Entry 9GUW (electron microscopy, 3.10 A resolution); this record covers chains A and N of the 30 polymer chains in the assembly.

== Chain A ==
Molecule: 16S ribosomal RNA
Organism: Escherichia coli K-12
Sequence (1541 nucleotides; row label = number of the first residue in the row):
     1 AAAUUGAAGA GUUUGAUCAU GGCUCAGAUU GAACGCUGGC GGCAGGCCUA ACACAUGCAA
    61 GUCGAACGGU AACAGGAAGA AGCUUGCUUC UUUGCUGACG AGUGGCGGAC GGGUGAGUAA
   121 UGUCUGGGAA ACUGCCUGAU GGAGGGGGAU AACUACUGGA AACGGUAGCU AAUACCGCAU
   181 AACGUCGCAA GACCAAAGAG GGGUACCUUC GGGCCUCUUG CCAUCGGAUG UGCCCAGAUG
   241 GGAUUAGCUA GUAGGUGGGG UAACGGCUCA CCUAGGCGAC GAUCCCUAGC UGGUCUGAGA
   301 GGAUGACCAG CCACACUGGA ACUGAGACAC GGUCCAGACU CCUACGGGAG GCAGCAGUGG
   361 GGAAUAUUGC ACAAUGGGCG CAAGCCUGAU GCAGCCAUGC CGCGUGUAUG AAGAAGGCCU
   421 UCGGGUUGUA AAGUACUUUC AGCGGGGAGG AAGGGAGUAA AGUUAAUACC UUUGCUCAUU
   481 GACGUUACCC GCAGAAGAAG CACCGGCUAA CUCCGUGCCA GCAGCCXCGG UAAUACGGAG
   541 GGUGCAAGCG UUAAUCGGAA UUACUGGGCG UAAAGCGCAC GCAGGCGGUU UGUUAAGUCA
   601 GAUGUGAAAU CCCCGGGCUC AACCUGGGAA CUGCAUCUGA UACUGGCAAG CUUGAGUCUC
   661 GUAGAGGGGG GUAGAAUUCC AGGUGUAGCG GUGAAAUGCG UAGAGAUCUG GAGGAAUACC
   721 GGUGGCGAAG GCGGCCCCCU GGACGAAGAC UGACGCUCAG GUGCGAAAGC GUGGGGAGCA
   781 AACAGGAUUA GAUACCCUGG UAGUCCACGC CGUAAACGAU GUCGACUUGG AGGUUGUGCC
   841 CUUGAGGCGU GGCUUCCGGA GCUAACGCGU UAAGUCGACC GCCUGGGGAG UACGGCCGCA
   901 AGGUUAAAAC UCAAAUGAAU UGACGGGGGC CCGCACAAGC GGUGGAGCAU GUGGUUUAAU
   961 UCGAUGXAAC GCGAAGAACC UUACCUGGUC UUGACAUCCA CGGAAGUUUU CAGAGAUGAG
  1021 AAUGUGCCUU CGGGAACCGU GAGACAGGUG CUGCAUGGCU GUCGUCAGCU CGUGUUGUGA
  1081 AAUGUUGGGU UAAGUCCCGC AACGAGCGCA ACCCUUAUCC UUUGUUGCCA GCGGUCCGGC
  1141 CGGGAACUCA AAGGAGACUG CCAGUGAUAA ACUGGAGGAA GGUGGGGAUG ACGUCAAGUC
  1201 AUCAUGGCCC UUACGACCAG GGCUACACAC GUGCUACAAU GGCGCAUACA AAGAGAAGCG
  1261 ACCUCGCGAG AGCAAGCGGA CCUCAUAAAG UGCGUCGUAG UCCGGAUUGG AGUCUGCAAC
  1321 UCGACUCCAU GAAGUCGGAA UCGCUAGUAA UCGUGGAUCA GAAUGCCACG GUGAAUACGU
  1381 UCCCGGGCCU UGUACACACC GCCCGUXACA CCAUGGGAGU GGGUUGCAAA AGAAGUAGGU
  1441 AGCUUAACCU UCGGGAGGGC GCUUACCACU UUGUGAUUCA UGACUGGGGU GAAGUCGUAA
  1501 CAAGGUAACC GUAGGGGAAC CUGCGGUUGG AUCACCUCCU U
Not modelled in the structure: 1401-1407, 1495-1501, 1541
Modified / non-standard residues: PSU (pseudouridine-5'-monophosphate) at position 516, G7M (N7-methyl-guanosine-5'-monophosphate) at position 527, 2MG (2N-methylguanosine-5'-monophosphate) at position 966, 5MC (5-methylcytidine-5'-monophosphate) at position 967, 2MG (2N-methylguanosine-5'-monophosphate) at position 1207, 4OC (4n,o2'-methylcytidine-5'-monophosphate) at position 1402, 5MC (5-methylcytidine-5'-monophosphate) at position 1407, UR3 (3-methyluridine-5'-monophoshate) at position 1498, 2MG (2N-methylguanosine-5'-monophosphate) at position 1516, MA6 (6N-dimethyladenosine-5'-monophoshate) at position 1518, MA6 (6N-dimethyladenosine-5'-monophoshate) at position 1519
Metal / ion sites: Mg2+ site 1 near G21 (its only coordinating residue here); Mg2+ site 2: G46, C47; Mg2+ site 3 near A53 (its only coordinating residue here); Mg2+ site 4: A59, U387; Mg2+ site 5 near G100 (its only coordinating residue here); Mg2+ site 6: A109, G331; Mg2+ site 7 near G111 (its only coordinating residue here); Mg2+ site 8: A116, G117, G289; Mg2+ site 9 near G145 (its only coordinating residue here); Mg2+ site 10 near A171 (its only coordinating residue here); Mg2+ site 11: U180, A195; Mg2+ site 12 near A197 (its only coordinating residue here); 62 more Mg2+ sites not listed

== Chain N ==
Name: 30S ribosomal protein S13
Organism: Escherichia coli K-12
UniProtKB: P0A7S9 (RS13_ECOLI); numbering as in UniProt (aligned over 1-118)
Sequence (118 residues; numbered 1 to 118; the number before each row is that of its first residue):
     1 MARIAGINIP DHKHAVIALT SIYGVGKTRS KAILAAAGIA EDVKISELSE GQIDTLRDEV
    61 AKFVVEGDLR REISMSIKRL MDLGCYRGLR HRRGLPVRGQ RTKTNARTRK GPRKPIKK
Not modelled in the structure: 1, 117-118
Curated features (UniProtKB/Swiss-Prot):
  - natural variant: Leu89 to Gly99 (deletion: In PW118), Gln100 to Lys118 (deletion: In rpsM413), Asn105 (N105H: In PW095; N105K: In PW097)
  - mutagenesis: Leu83 to Lys118 (Decreased growth rate at all temperatures. Decreased affinity of the 30S subunit P site for tRNA in vitro), Lys114 to Lys118 (Decreased growth rate at all temperatures. Decreased affinity of the 30S subunit P site for tRNA in vitro)

== How chain A and chain N interact ==
Residue-residue contacts (72):
  G947(A) with Arg107(N), phosphate contact; Thr108(N), phosphate contact
  C948(A) with Asn105(N), phosphate contact; Ala106(N), phosphate contact; Arg107(N), hydrogen bond to the phosphate; Thr108(N), hydrogen bond to the phosphate
  A949(A) with Gln100(N), phosphate contact; Arg101(N), phosphate contact; Asn105(N), hydrogen bond to the base
  U950(A) with Arg101(N), salt bridge to the phosphate; Thr104(N), base contact; Asn105(N), hydrogen bond to the base
  G951(A) with Arg101(N), salt bridge to the phosphate
  U952(A) with Lys103(N), base contact
  G953(A) with Lys103(N), base contact
  G954(A) with Lys103(N), hydrogen bond to the base
  A1225(A) with Arg90(N), phosphate contact; Arg101(N), phosphate contact; Thr102(N), hydrogen bond to the phosphate; Lys103(N), phosphate contact
  C1226(A) with Arg90(N), salt bridge to the phosphate; Leu95(N), phosphate contact; Thr102(N), hydrogen bond to the sugar; Lys103(N), base contact; Lys110(N), hydrogen bond to the sugar
  A1227(A) with Leu95(N), phosphate contact; Lys110(N), phosphate contact; Lys114(N), hydrogen bond to the sugar; Ile116(N), base contact
  C1228(A) with Lys103(N), base contact; Arg107(N), salt bridge to the phosphate; Arg113(N), phosphate contact; Lys114(N), sugar contact; Ile116(N), sugar contact
  A1229(A) with Arg113(N), salt bridge to the phosphate
  U1295(A) with His14(N), hydrogen bond to the phosphate
  C1296(A) with His14(N), salt bridge to the phosphate; Lys44(N), salt bridge to the phosphate
  C1302(A) with Lys13(N), salt bridge to the phosphate; His14(N), base contact; Ile17(N), base contact
  A1306(A) with Thr108(N), sugar contact
  U1307(A) with Gln100(N), hydrogen bond to the phosphate; Thr108(N), hydrogen bond to the sugar; Arg109(N), sugar contact
  U1308(A) with His91(N), hydrogen bond to the phosphate; Pro96(N), phosphate contact; Val97(N), hydrogen bond to the phosphate; Arg98(N), hydrogen bond to the phosphate; Gln100(N), hydrogen bond to the phosphate; Arg109(N), sugar contact
  G1309(A) with Ser76(N), hydrogen bond to the sugar; Arg87(N), salt bridge to the phosphate; His91(N), salt bridge to the phosphate; Val97(N), phosphate contact; Arg98(N), salt bridge to the phosphate
  G1310(A) with Arg79(N), salt bridge to the phosphate; Arg87(N), salt bridge to the phosphate
  U1321(A) with Tyr86(N), sugar contact
  C1328(A) with Thr28(N), hydrogen bond to the phosphate; Arg29(N), sugar contact
  A1329(A) with Gly24(N), hydrogen bond to the phosphate; Val25(N), phosphate contact; Gly26(N), hydrogen bond to the phosphate; Thr28(N), hydrogen bond to the phosphate; Arg29(N), hydrogen bond to the phosphate; Leu69(N), sugar contact
  U1330(A) with Ile22(N), phosphate contact; Tyr23(N), sugar contact; Gly24(N), hydrogen bond to the phosphate; Val25(N), phosphate contact; Gly26(N), phosphate contact
Also at the interface, not in a pair above, chain A (29 interface residues in all): A946, C1320, C1322, G1323
Also at the interface, not in a pair above, chain N (42 interface residues in all): Lys27, Ile73, Ile77, Leu80, Gly99, Pro115

== Overview ==
The interface between chain A and chain N involves 29 residues on one side and 42 on the other, with 23
hydrogen bonds and 13 salt bridges. Polar contacts include A949(A)-Asn105(N), U950(A)-Asn105(N) and
G954(A)-Lys103(N). From UniProt: 5 mutagenesis sites on chain N.
Chain A is 16S ribosomal RNA and chain N is 30S ribosomal protein S13, both from Escherichia coli K-12; the
structure, 30S-TEC (TEC in expressome position) Inactive state 2, was determined by electron microscopy
together with 9GUP, 9GUQ, 9GUR, 9GUS, 9GUT, 9GUU, 9GUV and 9GUX from the same study.
